PDB entry 3VWU | X-ray diffraction, 3.30 A resolution | chains C and D of the 10 polymer chains in the assembly

Chain C (and D):
Molecule: Peroxiredoxin-4
Organism: Mus musculus
Notes: EC 1.11.1.15; chain D of this document is another copy of the same molecule, construct and numbering; everything in this record applies to it too
UniProtKB: O08807 (PRDX4_MOUSE); residue numbers follow UniProt; this construct covers 41-274
Chain sequence (255 residues; each row starts with the number of its first residue):
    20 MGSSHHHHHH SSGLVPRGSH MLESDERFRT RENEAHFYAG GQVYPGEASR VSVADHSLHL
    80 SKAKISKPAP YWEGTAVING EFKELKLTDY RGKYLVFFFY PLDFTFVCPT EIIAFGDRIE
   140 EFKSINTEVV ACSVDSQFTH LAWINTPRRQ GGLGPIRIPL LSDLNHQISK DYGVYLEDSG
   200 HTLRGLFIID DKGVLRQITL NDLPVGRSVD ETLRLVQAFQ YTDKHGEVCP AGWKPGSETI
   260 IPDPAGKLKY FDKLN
Disordered / not traced: 20-78, 242-245, 256-274 (chain D: 20-78, 249-274)
Construct notes: expression tag (20-40); engineered mutation A54 (Cys in O08807)
What the authors report for this chain:
  - catalytic residues: C127, C248

How chain C and chain D interact:
Contacting residue pairs - 70 pairs, chain C then chain D:
  I84(C) - L219(D)
  I84(C) - D221(D)
  S85(C) - D221(D)
  V126(C) - E246(D)
  C127(C) - C248(D)  disulfide
  R215(C) - N220(D)
  R215(C) - D221(D)  salt bridge
  R215(C) - P223(D)
  Q216(C) - T218(D)
  Q216(C) - L219(D)  hydrogen bond (side chain-backbone)
  Q216(C) - N220(D)  hydrogen bond
  I217(C) - I217(D)
  I217(C) - T218(D)
  I217(C) - L219(D)  hydrogen bond (backbone-backbone)
  T218(C) - Q216(D)
  T218(C) - I217(D)
  L219(C) - I84(D)
  L219(C) - Q216(D)
  L219(C) - I217(D)  hydrogen bond (backbone-backbone)
  N220(C) - R215(D)
  N220(C) - Q216(D)  hydrogen bond
  D221(C) - I84(D)
  D221(C) - S85(D)
  D221(C) - R215(D)  salt bridge
  D221(C) - F238(D)
  P223(C) - R215(D)
  P223(C) - T241(D)
  P223(C) - E246(D)
  V224(C) - R233(D)
  V224(C) - L234(D)  hydrophobic
  V224(C) - A237(D)  hydrophobic
  V224(C) - F238(D)  hydrophobic
  G225(C) - R233(D)  hydrogen bond (backbone-side chain)
  R226(C) - R233(D)
  S227(C) - E230(D)
  S227(C) - R233(D)
  E230(C) - S227(D)
  E230(C) - E230(D)
  R233(C) - V224(D)
  R233(C) - G225(D)  hydrogen bond (side chain-backbone)
  R233(C) - R226(D)
  R233(C) - S227(D)
  L234(C) - V224(D)  hydrophobic
  A237(C) - V224(D)  hydrophobic
  F238(C) - D221(D)
  F238(C) - P223(D)  hydrophobic
  F238(C) - V224(D)  hydrophobic
  T241(C) - P223(D)
  E246(C) - A133(D)
  E246(C) - R226(D)
  E246(C) - S227(D)
  E246(C) - V228(D)  hydrogen bond (side chain-backbone)
  V247(C) - T129(D)
  C248(C) - C127(D)  disulfide
  C248(C) - T129(D)
  P249(C) - I132(D)  hydrophobic
  P249(C) - R167(D)
  G251(C) - R167(D)
  G251(C) - R168(D)
  W252(C) - V126(D)
  W252(C) - C127(D)  hydrophobic
  W252(C) - P128(D)
  W252(C) - R167(D)
  W252(C) - G170(D)
  W252(C) - G171(D)  hydrogen bond (side chain-backbone)
  K253(C) - R167(D)  hydrogen bond (backbone-backbone)
  K253(C) - R168(D)
  K253(C) - G170(D)  hydrogen bond (backbone-backbone)
  P254(C) - F125(D)
  G255(C) - F125(D)
Interface residues without a listed pair, chain C (34 interface residues in all): L202, R203, L222
Interface residues without a listed pair, chain D (38 interface residues in all): R137, Q169, L202, G245
Disulfides between the chains: C127(C)-C248(D), C248(C)-C127(D)

Summary:
Chain C and chain D form an interface of 34 and 38 residues respectively, with 2 disulfide bonds, 11 hydrogen
bonds and 2 salt bridges. Among the polar pairs are R215(C)-D221(D), Q216(C)-L219(D) and Q216(C)-N220(D). From
the paper: catalytic residues C127(C) and C248(C).
Chain C and chain D are both Peroxiredoxin-4 (Mus musculus); the structure, Crystal structure of peroxiredoxin
4 from M. musculus, was determined by X-ray diffraction (same publication as 3VWV, 3VWW and 3W8J).
